PDB entry 7VLD | X-ray diffraction, 2.10 A resolution | chains B and D of the 8 polymer chains in the assembly

Chain B:
Name: Extracellular A2 globin
Organism: Lamellibrachia satsuma
Reference sequence: S0BBR6 (S0BBR6_LAMSA); residues 1-144 here correspond to UniProt positions 17-160 (UniProt number = residue number + 16)
Sequence (144 residues; row label = number of the first residue in the row):
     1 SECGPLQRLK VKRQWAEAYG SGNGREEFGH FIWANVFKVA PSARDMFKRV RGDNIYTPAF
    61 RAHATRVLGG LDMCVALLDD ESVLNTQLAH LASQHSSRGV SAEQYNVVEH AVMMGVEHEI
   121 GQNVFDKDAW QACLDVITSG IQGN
Disulfide bonds: Cys3-Cys133

Chain D:
Name: Extracellular B1 globin
Organism: Lamellibrachia satsuma
Reference sequence: S0BAP9 (S0BAP9_LAMSA); residues 1-149 here correspond to UniProt positions 20-168 (UniProt number = residue number + 19)
Sequence (149 residues; row label = number of the first residue in the row):
     1 SEFCSEADAT IVIKQWNQIY NAGIGAKSRW TMGNEIFSSL FKLKPESEVL FNNVNVANMS
    61 SGAFHAHTVR VLSGLDMGIN YLNDAGTLTS LTAHLAAQHV ARTGLKAVYF DAMGKVLMTV
   121 LPSLIDNFNP DAWRNCLLPL KNAIAKGLP
Not modelled in the structure: 1
Disulfide bonds: Cys4-Cys136
Covalently attached groups: glycan linked to Asn58

How chain B and chain D interact:
Residue-residue contacts (21; chain B residue first):
  Pro5(B) - Thr31(D)
  Pro5(B) - Glu35(D)
  Leu6(B) - Glu35(D)
  Leu6(B) - Val120(D)  hydrophobic
  Leu6(B) - Ser123(D)
  Leu6(B) - Leu124(D)
  Leu9(B) - Met32(D)  hydrophobic
  Leu9(B) - Leu124(D)  hydrophobic
  Lys10(B) - Pro122(D)  hydrogen bond (side chain-backbone)
  Lys10(B) - Ser123(D)
  Lys10(B) - Leu124(D)
  Lys10(B) - Ile125(D)  hydrogen bond (side chain-backbone)
  Lys10(B) - Asp126(D)
  Arg13(B) - Gln18(D)
  Arg13(B) - Leu124(D)  hydrogen bond (side chain-backbone)
  Arg13(B) - Asp126(D)  salt bridge
  Gln14(B) - Asp126(D)  hydrogen bond
  Asp79(B) - Lys27(D)  salt bridge
  Asn123(B) - Asn127(D)  hydrogen bond
  Val124(B) - Asp126(D)
  Val124(B) - Asn127(D)
Other interface residues (no listed pair), chain B (11 interface residues in all): Glu17, Asp80
Other interface residues (no listed pair), chain D (14 interface residues in all): Ile19, Ser28

Summary:
Chain B and chain D form an interface of 11 and 14 residues respectively; the contacts include 5 hydrogen
bonds and 2 salt bridges. Polar contacts include Arg13(B)-Asp126(D), Asp79(B)-Lys27(D) and Lys10(B)-Pro122(D).
Chain B is Extracellular A2 globin and chain D is Extracellular B1 globin, both from Lamellibrachia satsuma;
the structure, Oxy-deoxy intermediate of V2 hemoglobin at 69% oxygen saturation, was determined by X-ray
diffraction, deposited together with 7VLC, 7VLE and 7VLF.
